7AOE - chains A and K of the 15 polymer chains in the assembly; structure by electron microscopy, 3.90 A resolution.

[Chain A]
Protein: DNA-directed RNA polymerase I subunit rpa1
From: Schizosaccharomyces pombe (strain 972 / ATCC 24843)
Notes: EC 2.7.7.6
UniProt: P15398 (RPA1_SCHPO); numbering as in UniProt (aligned over 1-1689)
Sequence (1689 residues; each row starts with the number of its first residue):
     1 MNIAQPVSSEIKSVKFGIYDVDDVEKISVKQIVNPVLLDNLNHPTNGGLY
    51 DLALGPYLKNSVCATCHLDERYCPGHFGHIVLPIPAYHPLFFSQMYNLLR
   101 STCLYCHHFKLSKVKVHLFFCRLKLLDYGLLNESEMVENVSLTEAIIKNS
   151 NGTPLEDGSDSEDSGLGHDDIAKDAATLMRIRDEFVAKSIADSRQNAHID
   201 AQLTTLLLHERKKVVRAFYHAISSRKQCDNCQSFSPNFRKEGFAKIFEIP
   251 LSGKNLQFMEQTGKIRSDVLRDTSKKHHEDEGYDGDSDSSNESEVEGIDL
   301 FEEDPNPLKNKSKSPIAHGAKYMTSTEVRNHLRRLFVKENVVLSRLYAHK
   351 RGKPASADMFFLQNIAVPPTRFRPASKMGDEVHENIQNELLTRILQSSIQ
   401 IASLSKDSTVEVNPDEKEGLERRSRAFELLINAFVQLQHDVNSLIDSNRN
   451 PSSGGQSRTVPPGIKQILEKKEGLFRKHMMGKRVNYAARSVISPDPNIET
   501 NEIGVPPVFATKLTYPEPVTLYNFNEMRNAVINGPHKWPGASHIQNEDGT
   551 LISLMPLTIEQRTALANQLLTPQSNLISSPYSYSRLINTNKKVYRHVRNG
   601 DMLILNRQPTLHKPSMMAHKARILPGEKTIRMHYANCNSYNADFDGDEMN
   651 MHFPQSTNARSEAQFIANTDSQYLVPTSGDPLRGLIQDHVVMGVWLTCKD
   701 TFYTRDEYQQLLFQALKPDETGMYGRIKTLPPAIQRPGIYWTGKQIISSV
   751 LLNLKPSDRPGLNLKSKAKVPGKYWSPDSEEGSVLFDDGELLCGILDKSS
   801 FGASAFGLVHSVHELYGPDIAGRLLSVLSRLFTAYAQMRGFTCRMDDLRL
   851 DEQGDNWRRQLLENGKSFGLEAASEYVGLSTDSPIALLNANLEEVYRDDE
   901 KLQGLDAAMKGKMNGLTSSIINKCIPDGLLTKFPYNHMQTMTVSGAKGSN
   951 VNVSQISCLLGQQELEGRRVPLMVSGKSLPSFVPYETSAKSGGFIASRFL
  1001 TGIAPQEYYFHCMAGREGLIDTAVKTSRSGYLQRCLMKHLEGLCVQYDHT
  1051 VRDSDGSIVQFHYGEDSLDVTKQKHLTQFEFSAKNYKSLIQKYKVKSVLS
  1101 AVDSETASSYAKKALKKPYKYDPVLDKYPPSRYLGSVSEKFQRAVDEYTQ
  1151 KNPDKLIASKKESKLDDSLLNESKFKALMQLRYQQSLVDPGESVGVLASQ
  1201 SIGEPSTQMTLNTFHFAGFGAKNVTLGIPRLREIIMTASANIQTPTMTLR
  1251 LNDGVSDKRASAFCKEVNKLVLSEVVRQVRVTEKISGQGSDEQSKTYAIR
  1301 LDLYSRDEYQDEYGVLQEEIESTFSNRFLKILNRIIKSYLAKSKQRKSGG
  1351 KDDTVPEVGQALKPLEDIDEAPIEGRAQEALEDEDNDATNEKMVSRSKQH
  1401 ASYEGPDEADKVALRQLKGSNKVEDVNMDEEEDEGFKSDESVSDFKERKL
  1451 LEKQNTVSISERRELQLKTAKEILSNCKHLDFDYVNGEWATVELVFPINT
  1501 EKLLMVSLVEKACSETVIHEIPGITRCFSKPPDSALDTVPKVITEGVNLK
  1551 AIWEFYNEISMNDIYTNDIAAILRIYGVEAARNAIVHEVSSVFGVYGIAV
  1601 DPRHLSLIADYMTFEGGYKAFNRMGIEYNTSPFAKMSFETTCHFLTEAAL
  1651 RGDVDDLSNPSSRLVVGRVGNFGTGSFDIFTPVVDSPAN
Not modelled in the structure: 143-171, 196-202, 259-320, 348-353, 412-420, 452-460, 1159-1161, 1214-1222, 1285-1295, 1346-1475, 1532-1536, 1682-1689
Metal / ion sites: Zn2+ site 1: Cys-63, Cys-66, Cys-73, His-76; Zn2+ site 2: Cys-103, Cys-106, Cys-228, Cys-231
UniProt features mapped onto this chain:
  - region: Pro-1005 to Glu-1017 (Bridging helix)
  - binding site (Zn(2+)): Cys-63, Cys-66, Cys-73, His-76
  - binding site (Mg(2+)): Asp-643, Asp-645, Asp-647
  - modified residue (Phosphoserine): Ser-159, Ser-161, Ser-1438, Ser-1441
From the paper describing this entry:
  - conformationally variable residues (domain motion): Lys-226, Arg-425, Ser-1338

[Chain K]
Protein: DNA-directed RNA polymerases I and III subunit RPAC2
From: Schizosaccharomyces pombe (strain 972 / ATCC 24843)
UniProt: Q09177 (RPAC2_SCHPO); residues 1-125 here = UniProt positions 1-125
Sequence (125 residues; numbered 1 to 125; the number before each row is that of its first residue):
     1 MAAMTDVTDPSSVAMESATEKIIILPGHSADLTSVTFQIQKEDHTLGNSL
    51 RYVIMKNPEVEFCGYSIPHPSEAKMNFRIQTAPSTTAVDVLRKGLDDLID
   101 LCDAVTEKFTEQLPRDTSTTMEVDG
Not modelled in the structure: 1-19, 115-125

[How chain A and chain K interact]
Residue-residue contacts (40):
  Asp-495(A) / His-69(K)  salt bridge
  Asn-497(A) / Pro-68(K)
  Asn-497(A) / Pro-70(K)
  Arg-622(A) / His-69(K)
  Arg-622(A) / Glu-72(K)  salt bridge
  Leu-624(A) / His-69(K)
  Pro-625(A) / Ser-71(K)
  Arg-631(A) / His-69(K)
  Arg-705(A) / Met-55(K)
  Arg-705(A) / Val-60(K)  hydrogen bond (side chain-backbone)
  Arg-705(A) / Glu-61(K)
  Asp-706(A) / Arg-51(K)  hydrogen bond (backbone-side chain)
  Asp-706(A) / Met-55(K)
  Gln-709(A) / Met-55(K)
  Gln-709(A) / Glu-61(K)  hydrogen bond (side chain-backbone)
  Gln-709(A) / Phe-62(K)
  Gln-710(A) / Tyr-65(K)
  Phe-713(A) / Phe-62(K)  hydrophobic
  Phe-713(A) / Gly-64(K)
  Phe-713(A) / Tyr-65(K)
  Phe-713(A) / Ser-66(K)
  Phe-713(A) / Arg-78(K)
  Gln-714(A) / Tyr-65(K)
  Gln-714(A) / Ser-66(K)
  Lys-717(A) / Ile-67(K)  hydrogen bond (side chain-backbone)
  Lys-717(A) / Pro-68(K)  hydrogen bond (side chain-backbone)
  Pro-718(A) / Arg-78(K)
  Asp-719(A) / Leu-25(K)
  Asp-719(A) / Thr-36(K)  hydrogen bond
  Asp-719(A) / Asn-76(K)
  Glu-720(A) / Pro-68(K)
  Glu-720(A) / Asn-76(K)  hydrogen bond
  Gly-725(A) / Arg-78(K)  hydrogen bond (backbone-side chain)
  Arg-726(A) / Ser-34(K)  hydrogen bond
  Arg-726(A) / Glu-61(K)  salt bridge
  Arg-726(A) / Arg-78(K)
  Arg-726(A) / Gln-80(K)
  Ile-727(A) / Arg-78(K)
  Ile-727(A) / Gln-80(K)  hydrogen bond (backbone-side chain)
  Thr-729(A) / Phe-62(K)
Other interface residues (no listed pair), chain A (22 interface residues in all): Glu-707, Leu-712
Other interface residues (no listed pair), chain K (24 interface residues in all): Gly-27, Cys-63, Phe-77, Thr-81

[Summary]
22 residues of chain A and 24 residues of chain K are in contact, with 10 hydrogen bonds and 3 salt bridges.
Among the polar pairs are Asp-495(A)/His-69(K), Arg-622(A)/Glu-72(K) and Arg-726(A)/Glu-61(K). From UniProt: 4
Zn2+-binding residues and 3 Mg2+-binding residues on chain A. From the paper: conformational variability at
Lys-226(A), Arg-425(A) and Ser-1338(A).
Chain A is DNA-directed RNA polymerase I subunit rpa1 and chain K is DNA-directed RNA polymerases I and III
subunit RPAC2, both from Schizosaccharomyces pombe (strain 972 / ATCC 24843); the structure,
Schizosaccharomyces pombe RNA polymerase I (elongation complex), was determined by electron microscopy
together with 7AOC and 7AOD from the same study.
